Entry 9N5E (X-ray diffraction, 3.75 A resolution); this record covers chains R and B of the 13 polymer chains in the assembly.

[Chain R]
Molecule: 9-nt RNA strand
Sequence (9 nucleotides; each row starts with the number of its first residue):
     1 AUCGAGAGG
Bound ions: Mg2+: G9 (shared with 2 residues of chain A)

[Chain B]
Name: DNA-directed RNA polymerase II subunit RPB2
From: Saccharomyces cerevisiae S288C
Notes: EC 2.7.7.6
Reference sequence: P08518 (RPB2_YEAST); numbering as in UniProt (aligned over 1-1224)
Chain sequence (1224 residues; each row starts with the number of its first residue):
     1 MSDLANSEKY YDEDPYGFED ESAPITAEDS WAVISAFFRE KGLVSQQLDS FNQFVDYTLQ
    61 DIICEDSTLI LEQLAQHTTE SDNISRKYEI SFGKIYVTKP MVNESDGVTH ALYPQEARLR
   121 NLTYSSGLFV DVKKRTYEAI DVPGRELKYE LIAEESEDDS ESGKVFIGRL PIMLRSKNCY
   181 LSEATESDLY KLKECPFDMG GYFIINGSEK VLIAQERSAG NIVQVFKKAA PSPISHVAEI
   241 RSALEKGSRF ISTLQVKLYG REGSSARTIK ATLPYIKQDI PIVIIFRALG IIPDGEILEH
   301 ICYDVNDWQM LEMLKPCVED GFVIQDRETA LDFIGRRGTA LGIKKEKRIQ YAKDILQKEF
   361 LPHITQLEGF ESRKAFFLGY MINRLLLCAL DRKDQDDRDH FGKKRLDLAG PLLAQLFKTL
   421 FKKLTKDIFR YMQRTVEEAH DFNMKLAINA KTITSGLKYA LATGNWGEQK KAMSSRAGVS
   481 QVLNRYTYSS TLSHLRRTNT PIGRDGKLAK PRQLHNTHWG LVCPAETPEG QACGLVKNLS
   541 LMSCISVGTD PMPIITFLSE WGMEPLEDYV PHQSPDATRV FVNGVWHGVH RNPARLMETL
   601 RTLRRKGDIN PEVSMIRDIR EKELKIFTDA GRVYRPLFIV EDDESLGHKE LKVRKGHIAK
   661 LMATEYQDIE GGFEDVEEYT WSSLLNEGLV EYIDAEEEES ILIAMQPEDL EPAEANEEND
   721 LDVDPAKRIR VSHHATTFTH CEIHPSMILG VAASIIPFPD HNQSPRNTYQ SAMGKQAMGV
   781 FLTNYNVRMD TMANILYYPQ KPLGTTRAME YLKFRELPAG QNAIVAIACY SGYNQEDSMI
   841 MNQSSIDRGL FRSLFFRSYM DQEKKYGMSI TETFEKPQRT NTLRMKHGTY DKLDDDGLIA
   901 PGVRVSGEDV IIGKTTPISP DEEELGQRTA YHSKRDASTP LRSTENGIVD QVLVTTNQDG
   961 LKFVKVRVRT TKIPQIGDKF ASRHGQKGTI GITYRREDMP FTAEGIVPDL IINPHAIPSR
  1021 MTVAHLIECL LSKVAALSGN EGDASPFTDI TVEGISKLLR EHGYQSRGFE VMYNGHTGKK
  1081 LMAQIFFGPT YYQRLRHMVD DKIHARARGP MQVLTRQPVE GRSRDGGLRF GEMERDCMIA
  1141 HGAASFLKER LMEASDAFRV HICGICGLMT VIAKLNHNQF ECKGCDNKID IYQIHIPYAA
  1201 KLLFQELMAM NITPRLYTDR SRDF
Disordered / not traced: 1-19, 74-85, 139-161, 338-344, 439-445, 503-508, 644-646, 669-675, 715-720, 920-929, 1222-1224
Bound ions: Zn2+: Cys1163, Cys1166, Cys1182, Cys1185
Residues lining bound ligands: AMP-CPP (APC; diphosphomethylphosphonic acid adenosyl ester): Arg766, Ser1019, Arg1020

[Interface between chain R and chain B]
Pairs across the interface (14; chain R residue first):
  A1(R) - Gln1112(B)  phosphate contact
  A1(R) - Val1119(B)  phosphate contact
  A1(R) - Arg1124(B)  salt bridge to the phosphate
  A5(R) - Gly478(B)  sugar contact
  A5(R) - Gln481(B)  hydrogen bond to the sugar
  G6(R) - Gln481(B)  sugar contact
  A7(R) - Pro528(B)  phosphate contact
  A7(R) - Gln776(B)  hydrogen bond to the phosphate
  A7(R) - His1097(B)  sugar contact
  G8(R) - Gln776(B)  hydrogen bond to the phosphate
  G8(R) - Lys979(B)  hydrogen bond to the phosphate
  G8(R) - His1097(B)  sugar contact
  G9(R) - Lys979(B)  salt bridge to the phosphate
  G9(R) - Lys987(B)  salt bridge to the phosphate
Other interface residues (no listed pair), chain B (12 interface residues in all): Glu529, Ala772

[Overview]
The interface between chain R and chain B involves 6 residues on one side and 12 on the other; the contacts
include 4 hydrogen bonds and 3 salt bridges. Polar contacts include A5(R)-Gln481(B), A7(R)-Gln776(B) and
G8(R)-Gln776(B). Chain B binds AMP-CPP.
Chain R is a 9-nt RNA strand and chain B is DNA-directed RNA polymerase II subunit RPB2 (Saccharomyces
cerevisiae S288C); the structure, RNA polymerase II elongation complex with 8-oxoG at +1 site, AMPCPP in
E-site, was determined by X-ray diffraction, deposited together with 9N5B, 9N5C, 9N5D, 9N5F and 9N5G.
